8DBR - chains B and W of the 22 polymer chains in the assembly; structure by electron microscopy, 3.20 A resolution.

# Chain B
Molecule: ATP synthase subunit alpha
Organism: Escherichia coli
Notes: EC 7.1.2.2
Reference sequence: A0A7U9G3U3 (A0A7U9G3U3_ECOLX); residues 1-513 here = UniProt positions 1-513
Sequence (513 residues; numbered 1 to 513; the number before each row is that of its first residue):
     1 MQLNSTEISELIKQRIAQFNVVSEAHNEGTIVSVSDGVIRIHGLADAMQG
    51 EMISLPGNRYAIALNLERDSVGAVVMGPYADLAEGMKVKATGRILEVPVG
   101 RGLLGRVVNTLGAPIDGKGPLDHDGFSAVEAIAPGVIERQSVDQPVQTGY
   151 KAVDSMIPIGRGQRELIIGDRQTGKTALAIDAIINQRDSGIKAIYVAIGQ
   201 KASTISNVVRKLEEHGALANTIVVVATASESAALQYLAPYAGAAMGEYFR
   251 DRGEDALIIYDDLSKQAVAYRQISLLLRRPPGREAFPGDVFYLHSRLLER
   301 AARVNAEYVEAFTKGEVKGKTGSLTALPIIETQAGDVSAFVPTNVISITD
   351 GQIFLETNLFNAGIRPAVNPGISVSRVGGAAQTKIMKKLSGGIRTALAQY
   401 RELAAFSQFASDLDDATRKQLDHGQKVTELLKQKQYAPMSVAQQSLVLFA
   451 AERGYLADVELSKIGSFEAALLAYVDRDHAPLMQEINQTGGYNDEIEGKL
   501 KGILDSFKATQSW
Sequence notes: conflict Ala47 (Cys in A0A7U9G3U3), Ala90 (Cys in A0A7U9G3U3), Ala193 (Cys in A0A7U9G3U3), Ala243 (Cys in A0A7U9G3U3)
Ion coordination: Mg2+: Thr176 (together with ATP)
Ligand contacts:
  - ADP (adenosine-5'-diphosphate): Val374, Ser375, Arg376
  - ATP (adenosine-5'-triphosphate): Tyr150, Asp170, Arg171, Gln172, Thr173, Gly174, Lys175, Thr176, Ala177, Glu331, Phe360, Arg365, Pro366, Gln433, Lys434, Gln435

# Chain W
Molecule: ATP synthase subunit delta
Organism: Escherichia coli
Reference sequence: V0ZA15 (V0ZA15_ECOLX); residues 0-176 here correspond to UniProt positions 1-177 (UniProt number = residue number + 1)
Sequence (177 residues; numbered 0 to 176; the number before each row is that of its first residue; numbering starts at 0):
     0 MSEFITVARPYAKAAFDFAVEHQSVERWQDMLAFAAEVTKNEQMAELLSG
    50 ALAPETLAESFIAVAGEQLDENGQNLIRVMAENGRLNALPDVLEQFIHLR
   100 AVSEATAEVDVISAAALSEQQLAKISAAMEKRLSRKVKLNAKIDKSVMAG
   150 VIIRAGDMVIDGSVRGRLERLADVLQS
Not modelled in the structure: 0-1, 175-176
Sequence notes: conflict Ala64 (Cys65 in V0ZA15), Ala140 (Cys141 in V0ZA15)

# Chain B / chain W interface
Contacting residue pairs (32):
  Arg15(B) with Val173(W); Leu174(W)
  Ile16(B) with Leu170(W), hydrophobic
  Phe19(B) with Arg166(W); Arg169(W); Leu170(W), hydrophobic
  Asn20(B) with Arg166(W)
  Val21(B) with Arg166(W), hydrogen bond (backbone-side chain)
  Val22(B) with Arg166(W), hydrogen bond (backbone-side chain); Arg169(W), hydrogen bond (backbone-side chain)
  Ser23(B) with Asp160(W), hydrogen bond (side chain-backbone); Gly161(W); Arg166(W), hydrogen bond
  Glu24(B) with Ile159(W); Asp160(W); Arg169(W), salt bridge
  Ala25(B) with Val158(W)
  His26(B) with Asp156(W); Met157(W); Val158(W), hydrogen bond (backbone-backbone)
  Asn27(B) with Asp156(W), hydrogen bond; Met157(W)
  Glu28(B) with Arg153(W), salt bridge; Asp156(W), hydrogen bond (backbone-backbone); Val158(W)
  Leu44(B) with Asp156(W)
  Ala45(B) with Asp156(W)
  Asn58(B) with Asp172(W), hydrogen bond
  Arg68(B) with Arg8(W)
  Asp69(B) with Ile4(W); Thr5(W); Arg8(W), salt bridge
Interface residues without a listed pair, chain B (21 interface residues in all): His42, Gly43, Asp46, Lys87

# Overview
Chain B and chain W form an interface of 21 and 16 residues respectively, with 9 hydrogen bonds and 3 salt
bridges. Polar contacts include Glu24(B)-Arg169(W), Glu28(B)-Arg153(W) and Asp69(B)-Arg8(W). Bound to chain B:
ATP and ADP.
Here chain B is ATP synthase subunit alpha and chain W is ATP synthase subunit delta, both from Escherichia
coli. Entry 8DBR (E. coli ATP synthase imaged in 10mM MgATP State2 "half-up) was determined by electron
microscopy together with 8DBP, 8DBQ, 8DBS, 8DBT, 8DBU, 8DBV and 8DBW from the same study.
